Entry 4NWK (X-ray diffraction, 1.62 A resolution); this record covers chain A.

[Chain A]
Name: HCV NS3 1a Protease
Organism: Hepatitis C virus
UniProtKB: A8DG50 (A8DG50_9HEPC); the construct has insertions or renumbered stretches relative to UniProt, so the offset changes along the chain: -10 to 0 = UniProt 1678-1688; 5-182 = UniProt 1035-1212
Chain sequence (219 residues; each row starts with the number of its first residue; numbers below 1 keep their minus sign (Met-14 is residue -14)):
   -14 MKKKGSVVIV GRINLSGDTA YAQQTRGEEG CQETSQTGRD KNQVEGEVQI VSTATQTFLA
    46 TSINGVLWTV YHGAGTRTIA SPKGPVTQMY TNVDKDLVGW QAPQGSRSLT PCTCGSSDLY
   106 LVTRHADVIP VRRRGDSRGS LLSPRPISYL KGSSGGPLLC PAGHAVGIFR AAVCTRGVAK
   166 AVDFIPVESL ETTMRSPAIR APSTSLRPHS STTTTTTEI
Not modelled in the structure: -14 to -11, 178-204
Differences from the reference sequence: expression tag (-14 to -11, 183-204); linker (1-4); engineered mutation Glu13 (Leu1043 in A8DG50), Glu14 (Leu1044 in A8DG50), Gln17 (Ile1047 in A8DG50), Glu18 (Ile1048 in A8DG50), Gln21 (Leu1051 in A8DG50), Thr40 (Ala1070 in A8DG50), Ser47 (Cys1077 in A8DG50), Leu52 (Cys1082 in A8DG50), Thr72 (Ile1102 in A8DG50), Gln86 (Pro1116 in A8DG50)
Ion coordination: Zn2+: Cys97, Cys99, Cys145
Residues lining bound ligands: 2R8 (N-(tert-butoxycarbonyl)-3-methyl-L-valyl-(4R)-N-{(1R,2S)-1-[(cyclopropylsulfonyl)carbamoyl]-2-ethenylcyclopropyl}-4-[(6-methoxyisoquinolin-1-yl)oxy]-L-prolinamide): Gln41, Thr42, Phe43, His57, Gly58, Asp79, Lys80, Asp81, Ile132, Leu135, Lys136, Gly137, Ser138, Ser139, Phe154, Arg155, Ala156, Ala157, Val158, Cys159, Asp168

[Summary]
Chain A binds compound 2R8. The Zn2+ site is built by Cys97, Cys99 and Cys145.
Chain A is HCV NS3 1a Protease (Hepatitis C virus); the structure, Crystal structure of hepatis c virus
protease (ns3) complexed with bms-605339 aka n-(tert-butoxycarbonyl)-3-me
thyl-l-valyl-(4r)-n-((1r,2s)-1-((cyclopropylsulfonyl)carba
moyl)-2-vinylcyclopropyl)-4-((6-methoxy-1-isoquinolinyl)ox y)-l-prolinamide, was determined by X-ray
diffraction together with 4NWL from the same study.
